PDB entry 9NO2 | electron microscopy, 3.05 A resolution | chains B and D of the 4 polymer chains in the assembly

[Chain B (and D)]
Molecule: Riboflavin biosynthesis protein RibD
From: Francisella tularensis subsp. novicida
Notes: EC 3.5.4.26, 1.1.1.193; chain D of this document is another copy of the same molecule, construct and numbering; everything in this record applies to it too
Reference sequence: A0Q460 (A0Q460_FRATN); residue numbers follow UniProt; this construct covers 1-355
Amino-acid sequence (355 residues; numbered 1 to 355; the number before each row is that of its first residue):
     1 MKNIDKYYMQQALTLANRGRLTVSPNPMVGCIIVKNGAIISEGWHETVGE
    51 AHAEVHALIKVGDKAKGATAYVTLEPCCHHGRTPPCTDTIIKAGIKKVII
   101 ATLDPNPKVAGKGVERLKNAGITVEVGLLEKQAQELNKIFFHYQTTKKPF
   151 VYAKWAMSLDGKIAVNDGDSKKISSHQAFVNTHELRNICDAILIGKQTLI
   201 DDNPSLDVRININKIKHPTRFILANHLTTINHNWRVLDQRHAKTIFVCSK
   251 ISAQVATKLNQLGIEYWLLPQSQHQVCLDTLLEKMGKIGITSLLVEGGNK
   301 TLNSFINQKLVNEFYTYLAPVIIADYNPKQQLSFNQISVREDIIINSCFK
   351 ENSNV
Disordered / not traced: 351-355
From the paper describing this entry:
  - self-association interface (contacts with another copy of this molecule): Phe150 to Met157, Glu313 to Leu318, Phe334 to Ser338, Ile344 to Ser347

[Interface between chain B and chain D]
Contacting residue pairs (76):
  Trp155(B) with Leu159(D)
  Met157(B) with Met157(D), hydrophobic; Leu159(D)
  Leu159(B) with Trp155(D); Met157(D); Thr316(D)
  Gly161(B) with Met157(D); Gly161(D)
  Ser174(B) with Asp342(D)
  Ser175(B) with Asp342(D), hydrogen bond
  Gln177(B) with Arg340(D)
  Ala178(B) with Ile344(D)
  Asn303(B) with Ala324(D); Asp325(D)
  Ile306(B) with Ile322(D), hydrophobic; Lys350(D), hydrogen bond (backbone-side chain)
  Asn307(B) with Ala324(D); Asp325(D), hydrogen bond; Tyr326(D), hydrogen bond (backbone-side chain)
  Lys309(B) with Lys350(D)
  Val311(B) with Lys350(D)
  Asn312(B) with Cys348(D)
  Glu313(B) with Asn346(D), hydrogen bond; Ser347(D); Cys348(D)
  Phe314(B) with Asn346(D); Ser347(D), hydrogen bond (backbone-backbone); Lys350(D)
  Tyr315(B) with Ile345(D); Asn346(D)
  Thr316(B) with Leu159(D); Ile343(D); Ile344(D); Ile345(D), hydrogen bond (backbone-backbone)
  Tyr317(B) with Ile343(D); Ile344(D), hydrophobic
  Leu318(B) with Leu318(D), hydrophobic; Asp342(D); Ile343(D), hydrogen bond (backbone-backbone)
  Ala319(B) with Asp342(D)
  Pro320(B) with Glu341(D)
  Ile322(B) with Ile306(D), hydrophobic
  Ala324(B) with Asn307(D)
  Asp325(B) with Asn307(D), hydrogen bond
  Tyr326(B) with Ile306(D), hydrogen bond (side chain-backbone); Asn307(D), hydrogen bond (side chain-backbone); Gln308(D); Lys309(D)
  Gln330(B) with Lys309(D)
  Phe334(B) with Ile343(D), hydrophobic
  Val339(B) with Ile337(D), hydrophobic
  Arg340(B) with Gln177(D)
  Glu341(B) with Ser175(D); Pro320(D)
  Asp342(B) with Ser174(D); Ser175(D), hydrogen bond; Leu318(D); Ala319(D)
  Ile343(B) with Thr316(D); Tyr317(D); Leu318(D), hydrogen bond (backbone-backbone); Phe334(D), hydrophobic; Ile345(D), hydrophobic
  Ile344(B) with Thr316(D); Tyr317(D), hydrophobic
  Ile345(B) with Tyr315(D); Thr316(D), hydrogen bond (backbone-backbone); Ile343(D), hydrophobic
  Asn346(B) with Glu313(D); Phe314(D)
  Ser347(B) with Glu313(D); Phe314(D), hydrogen bond (backbone-backbone)
  Cys348(B) with Asn312(D)
  Lys350(B) with Ile306(D), hydrogen bond (side chain-backbone); Val311(D); Phe314(D)
Also at the interface, not in a pair above, chain B (48 interface residues in all): Ser158, Asp160, Ile173, Phe305, Gln308, Leu310, Leu332, Ile337, Phe349
Also at the interface, not in a pair above, chain D (44 interface residues in all): Ser158, Asp160, Ala178, Gln330, Leu332, Asn335, Val339

[Summary]
Chain B and chain D form an interface of 48 and 44 residues respectively, with 16 hydrogen bonds. Among the
polar pairs are Ser175(B)-Asp342(D), Ile306(B)-Lys350(D) and Asn307(B)-Asp325(D). From the paper: a
self-association interface involving Phe150(B), Glu313(B) and Phe334(B) among others.
Both chains are Riboflavin biosynthesis protein RibD (Francisella tularensis subsp. novicida). Entry 9NO2
(CryoEM structure of RibD-enolase complex) was determined by electron microscopy.
